Entry 7FD5 (electron microscopy, 2.40 A resolution); this record covers chains D and E of the 7 polymer chains in the assembly.

== Chain D (and E) ==
Protein: Lon protease
From: Meiothermus taiwanensis
Notes: EC 3.4.21.53; chain E of this document is another copy of the same molecule, construct and numbering; everything in this record applies to it too
UniProtKB: A0A059VAZ3 (A0A059VAZ3_9DEIN); residues 1-793 here = UniProt positions 1-793
Amino-acid sequence (793 residues; numbered 1 to 793; the number before each row is that of its first residue):
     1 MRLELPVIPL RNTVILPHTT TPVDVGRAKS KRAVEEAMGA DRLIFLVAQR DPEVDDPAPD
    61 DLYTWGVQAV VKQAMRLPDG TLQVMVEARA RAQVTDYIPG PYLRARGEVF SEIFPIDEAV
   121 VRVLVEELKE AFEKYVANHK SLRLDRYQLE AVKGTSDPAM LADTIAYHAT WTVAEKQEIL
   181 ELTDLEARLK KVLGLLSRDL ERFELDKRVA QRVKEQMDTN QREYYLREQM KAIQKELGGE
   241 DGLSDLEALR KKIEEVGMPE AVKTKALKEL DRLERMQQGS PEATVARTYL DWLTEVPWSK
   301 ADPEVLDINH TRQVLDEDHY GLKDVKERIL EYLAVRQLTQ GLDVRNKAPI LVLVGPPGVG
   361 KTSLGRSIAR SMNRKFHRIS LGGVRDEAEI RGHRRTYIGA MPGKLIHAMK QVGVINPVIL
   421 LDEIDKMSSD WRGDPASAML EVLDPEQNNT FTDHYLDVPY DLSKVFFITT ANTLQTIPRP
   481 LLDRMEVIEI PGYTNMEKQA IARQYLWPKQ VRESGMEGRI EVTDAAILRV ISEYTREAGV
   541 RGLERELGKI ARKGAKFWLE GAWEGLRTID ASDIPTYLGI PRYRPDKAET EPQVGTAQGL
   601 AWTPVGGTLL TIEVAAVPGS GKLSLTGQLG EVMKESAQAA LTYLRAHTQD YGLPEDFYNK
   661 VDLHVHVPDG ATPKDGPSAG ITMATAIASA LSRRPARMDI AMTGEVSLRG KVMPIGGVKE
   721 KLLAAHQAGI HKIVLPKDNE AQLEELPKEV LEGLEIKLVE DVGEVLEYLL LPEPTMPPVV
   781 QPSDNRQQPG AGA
Not modelled in the structure: 1, 781-793
Covalently attached groups: compound 4KZ linked to Ser678
Residues lining bound ligands:
  - 4KZ (N-[(1R)-1-(dihydroxyboranyl)-2-phenylethyl]-Nalpha-(pyrazin-2-ylcarbonyl)-L-phenylalaninamide): Leu600, Ala601, Trp602, Thr603, Leu610, Met633, Thr672, Pro673, Lys674, Asp675, Gly676, Pro677, Ala679, Gly716, Lys721
  - ADP (adenosine-5'-diphosphate): Asp318, His319, Tyr320, Pro356, Pro357, Gly358, Val359, Gly360, Lys361, Thr362, Ser363, Tyr493, Ile501, Tyr505, Leu506, Val540, Arg541, Glu544
What the authors report for this chain:
  - binding site for Alpha-S1-casein: Tyr224, Tyr397, Ile398, Trp431
  - mutagenesis - M217A, M217S, Y224H, Y224I, Y224L, Y225A, Y225S: abolished catalytic activity
  - mutagenesis - M217L, M217Y, Q221A, Y224F, Y224M, Y224W, Y225L: unchanged catalytic activity
  - mutagenesis - Y224A, Y224S: abolished catalytic activity on Ig2 and alpha-casein

== How chain D and chain E interact ==
Contacting residue pairs - 57 pairs, chain D then chain E:
  Gly238(D) with Arg275(E)
  Gly239(D) with Arg275(E)
  Arg378(D) with Pro480(E)
  Ser380(D) with Pro480(E)
  Gly383(D) with Asp434(E)
  Arg385(D) with Asp430(E), salt bridge
  Ile398(D) with Arg394(E)
  Gly399(D) with Arg394(E), hydrogen bond (backbone-side chain); Tyr455(E), hydrogen bond (backbone-side chain)
  Ala400(D) with Tyr455(E)
  Met401(D) with Tyr455(E), hydrophobic
  His407(D) with His454(E)
  Arg432(D) with Asp430(E), hydrogen bond (side chain-backbone); Trp431(E); Arg432(E)
  Arg512(D) with Val344(E)
  Glu513(D) with Lys347(E)
  Ser514(D) with Leu338(E)
  Met516(D) with Leu338(E), hydrophobic
  Arg541(D) with Asp483(E), salt bridge
  Arg545(D) with Val487(E)
  Arg552(D) with Val335(E); Glu486(E), salt bridge
  Lys553(D) with Glu331(E)
  Ala555(D) with Leu338(E), hydrophobic
  Lys556(D) with Glu327(E); Ala334(E)
  Leu559(D) with Ala334(E); Gln337(E); Leu338(E), hydrophobic
  Ile580(D) with Ala741(E)
  Arg584(D) with Asp738(E), hydrogen bond (side chain-backbone); Asn739(E); Gln742(E)
  Glu589(D) with Arg709(E), salt bridge
  Gln593(D) with Arg709(E)
  Thr596(D) with Arg709(E)
  Glu613(D) with Ser707(E); Leu708(E), hydrogen bond (side chain-backbone); Arg709(E), salt bridge
  Ala615(D) with Leu708(E)
  Val617(D) with Arg645(E)
  Pro618(D) with Arg645(E), hydrogen bond (backbone-side chain)
  Gly619(D) with Tyr658(E)
  Thr626(D) with Glu635(E); Gln638(E)
  Gly627(D) with Glu635(E), hydrogen bond (backbone-side chain)
  Gln628(D) with Glu635(E)
  Asp662(D) with Arg645(E), salt bridge
  His664(D) with Thr642(E); Leu708(E)
  His666(D) with Leu708(E)
  Pro668(D) with Met713(E), hydrophobic
  Asp669(D) with Glu705(E); Met713(E)
  Gly670(D) with Glu705(E), hydrogen bond (backbone-side chain)
  Ala671(D) with Val632(E)
Also at the interface, not in a pair above, chain D (52 interface residues in all): Asp241, Tyr397, Gln411, Gly515, Trp558, Glu560, Leu578, Thr611, Val614
Also at the interface, not in a pair above, chain E (47 interface residues in all): Arg272, Ile308, Arg312, Arg328, Leu330, Arg345, Glu631, Ala646, Pro677, Pro714, Glu744, Glu745

== In short ==
52 residues of chain D face 47 of chain E across their interface, with 8 hydrogen bonds and 6 salt bridges.
Among the polar pairs are Arg385(D)-Asp430(E), Arg541(D)-Asp483(E) and Arg552(D)-Glu486(E). The paper reports
a binding site for Alpha-S1-casein at Tyr224(D), Tyr397(D) and Ile398(D) among others; M217A, M217S and Y224H
of chain D, among others, abolish catalytic activity; 16 substitutions were tested in all.
Both chains are Lon protease (Meiothermus taiwanensis). Entry 7FD5 (A complete three-dimensional structure of
the Lon protease translocating a protein substrate (conformation 2)) was determined by electron microscopy
together with 7FD4 from the same study.
